Entry 7WS4 (electron microscopy, 3.70 A resolution); this record covers chains A and H of the 5 polymer chains in the assembly.

# Chain A
Molecule: Spike glycoprotein
Organism: Severe acute respiratory syndrome coronavirus 2
UniProtKB: P0DTC2 (SPIKE_SARS2); aligned to UniProt positions 1-1208 over residues 1-1208
Amino-acid sequence (1205 residues; numbered 1 to 1208 plus 2 insertion-coded residues; 5 numbers in that range are skipped by the numbering (no residue carries them; nothing is unmodelled there); the number before each row is that of its first residue; a row labelled like 214A-214B holds insertion residues (214A, then the next letters in order)):
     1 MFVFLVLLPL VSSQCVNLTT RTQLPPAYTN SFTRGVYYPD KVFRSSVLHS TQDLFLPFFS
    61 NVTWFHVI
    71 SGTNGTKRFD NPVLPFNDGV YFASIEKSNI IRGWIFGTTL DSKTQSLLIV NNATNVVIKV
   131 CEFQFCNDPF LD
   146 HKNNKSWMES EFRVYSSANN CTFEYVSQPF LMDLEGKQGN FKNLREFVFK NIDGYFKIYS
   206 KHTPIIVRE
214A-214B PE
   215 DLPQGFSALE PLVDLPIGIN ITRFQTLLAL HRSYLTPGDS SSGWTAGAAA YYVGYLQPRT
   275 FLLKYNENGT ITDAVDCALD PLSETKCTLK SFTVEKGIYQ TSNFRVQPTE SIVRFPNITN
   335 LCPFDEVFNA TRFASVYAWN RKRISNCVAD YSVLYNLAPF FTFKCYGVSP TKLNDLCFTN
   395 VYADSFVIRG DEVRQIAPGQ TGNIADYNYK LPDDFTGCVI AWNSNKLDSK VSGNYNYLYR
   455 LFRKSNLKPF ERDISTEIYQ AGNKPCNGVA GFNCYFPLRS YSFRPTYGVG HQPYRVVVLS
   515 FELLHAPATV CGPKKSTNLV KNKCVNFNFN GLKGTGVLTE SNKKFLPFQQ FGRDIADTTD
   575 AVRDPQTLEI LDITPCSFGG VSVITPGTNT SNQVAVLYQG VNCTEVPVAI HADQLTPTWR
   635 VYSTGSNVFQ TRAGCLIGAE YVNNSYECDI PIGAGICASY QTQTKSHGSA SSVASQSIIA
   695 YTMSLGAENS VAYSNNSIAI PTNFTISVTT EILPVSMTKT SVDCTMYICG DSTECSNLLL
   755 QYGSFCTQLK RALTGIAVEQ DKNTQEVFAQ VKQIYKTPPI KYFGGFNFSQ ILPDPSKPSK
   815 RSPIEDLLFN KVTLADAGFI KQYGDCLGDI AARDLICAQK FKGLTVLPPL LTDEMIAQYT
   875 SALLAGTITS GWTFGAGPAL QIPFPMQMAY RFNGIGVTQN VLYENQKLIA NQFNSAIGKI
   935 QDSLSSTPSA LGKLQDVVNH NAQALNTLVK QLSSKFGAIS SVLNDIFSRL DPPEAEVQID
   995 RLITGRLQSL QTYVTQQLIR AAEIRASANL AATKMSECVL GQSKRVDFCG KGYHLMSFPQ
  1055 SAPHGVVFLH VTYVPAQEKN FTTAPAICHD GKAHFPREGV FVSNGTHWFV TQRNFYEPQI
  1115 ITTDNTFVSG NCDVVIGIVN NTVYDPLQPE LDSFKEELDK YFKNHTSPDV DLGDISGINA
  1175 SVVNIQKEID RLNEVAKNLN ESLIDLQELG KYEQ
Unresolved in the structure: 1-13, 71-76, 146-152, 177-184, 211-214, 214A-214B, 248-256, 621-640, 676-690, 828-855, 1148-1208
Sequence notes: variant Val-67 (Ala in P0DTC2), Ile-95 (Thr in P0DTC2), Asp-142 (Gly in P0DTC2), Ile-211 (Leu212 in P0DTC2), Asp-339 (Gly in P0DTC2), Leu-371 (Ser in P0DTC2), Pro-373 (Ser in P0DTC2), Phe-375 (Ser in P0DTC2), Asn-417 (Lys in P0DTC2), Lys-440 (Asn in P0DTC2), Ser-446 (Gly in P0DTC2), Asn-477 (Ser in P0DTC2), Lys-478 (Thr in P0DTC2), Ala-484 (Glu in P0DTC2), Arg-493 (Gln in P0DTC2), Ser-496 (Gly in P0DTC2), Arg-498 (Gln in P0DTC2), Tyr-501 (Asn in P0DTC2), His-505 (Tyr in P0DTC2), Lys-547 (Thr in P0DTC2), Gly-614 (Asp in P0DTC2), Tyr-655 (His in P0DTC2), Lys-679 (Asn in P0DTC2), His-681 (Pro in P0DTC2), Lys-764 (Asn in P0DTC2), Tyr-796 (Asp in P0DTC2), Lys-856 (Asn in P0DTC2), His-954 (Gln in P0DTC2), Lys-969 (Asn in P0DTC2), Phe-981 (Leu in P0DTC2); insertion (214, 214A-214B); engineered mutation Gly-682 (Arg in P0DTC2), Ser-683 (Arg in P0DTC2), Ser-685 (Arg in P0DTC2), Pro-817 (Phe in P0DTC2), Pro-892 (Ala in P0DTC2), Pro-899 (Ala in P0DTC2), Pro-942 (Ala in P0DTC2), Pro-986 (Lys in P0DTC2), Pro-987 (Val in P0DTC2)
UniProt features mapped onto this chain:
  - region: Asn-280 to Cys-301 (Putative superantigen), Arg-403 to Asp-405 (Integrin-binding motif), Asn-448 to Phe-456 (Immunodominant HLA epitope recognized by the CD8+), Ser-816 to Tyr-837 (Fusion peptide 1), Lys-835 to Phe-855 (Fusion peptide 2), Asp-1163 to Glu-1202 (Heptad repeat 2)
  - site: Arg-815, Ser-816 (Cleavage)
  - glycosylation: Asn-17 (N-linked (GlcNAc...) (complex) asparagine), Asn-61 (N-linked (GlcNAc...) (hybrid) asparagine), Asn-74 (N-linked (GlcNAc...) (complex) asparagine), Asn-122 (N-linked (GlcNAc...) (hybrid) asparagine), Asn-149 (N-linked (GlcNAc...) (complex) asparagine), Asn-165 (N-linked (GlcNAc...) (complex) asparagine), Asn-234 (N-linked (GlcNAc...) (high mannose) asparagine), Asn-282 (N-linked (GlcNAc...) (complex) asparagine), Thr-323 (O-linked (GalNAc) threonine), Ser-325 (O-linked (HexNAc...) serine), Asn-331 (N-linked (GlcNAc...) (complex) asparagine), Asn-343 (N-linked (GlcNAc...) (complex) asparagine), Asn-603 (N-linked (GlcNAc...) (hybrid) asparagine), Asn-616 (N-linked (GlcNAc...) (complex) asparagine), Asn-657 (N-linked (GlcNAc...) (complex) asparagine), Thr-676 (O-linked (GlcNAc...) threonine), Thr-678 (O-linked (GlcNAc...) threonine), Asn-709 (N-linked (GlcNAc...) (high mannose) asparagine), Asn-717 (N-linked (GlcNAc...) (hybrid) asparagine), Asn-801 (N-linked (GlcNAc...) (hybrid) asparagine) and 6 more in UniProt
Disulfide bonds: Cys-15/Cys-136, Cys-131/Cys-166, Cys-291/Cys-301, Cys-336/Cys-361, Cys-379/Cys-432, Cys-391/Cys-525, Cys-480/Cys-488, Cys-538/Cys-590, Cys-617/Cys-649, Cys-662/Cys-671, Cys-738/Cys-760, Cys-743/Cys-749, Cys-1032/Cys-1043, Cys-1082/Cys-1126
Covalent attachments: N-acetylglucosamine (NAG) linked to Asn-61, Asn-282, Asn-709, Asn-717, Asn-801, Asn-1098, Asn-1134

# Chain H
Molecule: 510A5 light chain
Organism: Homo sapiens
Amino-acid sequence (108 residues; numbered 1 to 108; the number before each row is that of its first residue):
     1 DIQMTQSPSS LSASVGDRVT ITCRASQSIS SYLNWFQHKP GKAPKLLIYG ASSLQSGVPS
    61 RFSGSGSGTD FTLTISSLQP EDFATYYCQQ SYSTPPYTFG QGTKLEIK
Disulfide bonds: Cys-23/Cys-88

# How chain A and chain H interact
Residue-residue contacts (13):
  Tyr-449(A) / Arg-18(H)
  Tyr-449(A) / Thr-20(H)
  Arg-493(A) / Ser-60(H)  hydrogen bond
  Arg-493(A) / Arg-61(H)
  Ser-496(A) / Ser-65(H)  hydrogen bond
  Arg-498(A) / Ser-65(H)  hydrogen bond (side chain-backbone)
  Arg-498(A) / Gly-66(H)
  Arg-498(A) / Thr-72(H)  hydrogen bond
  Thr-500(A) / Ser-67(H)
  Thr-500(A) / Asp-70(H)
  Tyr-501(A) / Ser-67(H)
  Gly-502(A) / Ser-67(H)
  His-505(A) / Ser-67(H)  hydrogen bond
Also at the interface, not in a pair above, chain A (11 interface residues in all): Arg-403, Tyr-489, Ser-494

# Summary
The interface between chain A and chain H involves 11 residues on one side and 9 on the other; the contacts
include 5 hydrogen bonds. Among the polar pairs are Arg-493(A)/Ser-60(H), Ser-496(A)/Ser-65(H) and
Arg-498(A)/Ser-65(H).
Here chain A is Spike glycoprotein (Severe acute respiratory syndrome coronavirus 2) and chain H is 510A5
light chain (Homo sapiens). Entry 7WS4 (Ultrapotent SARS-CoV-2 neutralizing antibodies with protective
efficacy against newly emerged mutational variants) was determined by electron microscopy, deposited together
with 7WS0, 7WS1, 7WS2, 7WS3, 7WS5, 7WS6 and 4 further entries.
